PDB entry 8E9X | electron microscopy, 2.70 A resolution | chains B and C of the 5 polymer chains in the assembly

== Chain B ==
Protein: miniGo
From: Homo sapiens
UniProtKB: chimeric construct of B3KP89, P09471: residues 63-112 from B3KP89 (B3KP89_HUMAN) positions 182-231 (UniProt number = residue number + 119); residues 113-225 from P09471 positions 242-354 (UniProt number = residue number + 129)
Sequence (225 residues; each row starts with the number of its first residue):
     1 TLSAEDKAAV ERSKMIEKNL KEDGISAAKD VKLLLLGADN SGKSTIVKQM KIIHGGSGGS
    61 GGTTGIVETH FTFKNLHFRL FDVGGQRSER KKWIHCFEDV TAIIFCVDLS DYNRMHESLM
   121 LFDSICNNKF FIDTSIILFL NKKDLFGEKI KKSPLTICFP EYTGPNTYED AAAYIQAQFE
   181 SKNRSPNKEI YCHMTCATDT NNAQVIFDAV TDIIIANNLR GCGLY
Disordered / not traced: 54-63
Construct notes: conflict Asp108 (Ala227 in B3KP89), Asp111 (Gly230 in B3KP89), Ala203 (Ile332 in P09471), Ile206 (Val335 in P09471)
UniProt features mapped onto this chain:
  - region: Ile137 to Asp144 (G4 motif), Thr195 to Thr200 (G5 motif)
  - binding site (GTP): Asn141, Asp144, Cys196
  - modified residue: Cys222 (ADP-ribosylcysteine)
  - lipidation: Cys222 (S-palmitoyl cysteine)

== Chain C ==
Protein: Guanine nucleotide-binding protein G(I)/G(S)/G(T) subunit beta-1
From: Homo sapiens
UniProtKB: P62873 (GBB1_HUMAN); residue numbers follow UniProt; this construct covers 2-340
Sequence (339 residues; row label = number of the first residue in the row):
     2 SELDQLRQEA EQLKNQIRDA RKACADATLS QITNNIDPVG RIQMRTRRTL RGHLAKIYAM
    62 HWGTDSRLLV SASQDGKLII WDSYTTNKVH AIPLRSSWVM TCAYAPSGNY VACGGLDNIC
   122 SIYNLKTREG NVRVSRELAG HTGYLSCCRF LDDNQIVTSS GDTTCALWDI ETGQQTTTFT
   182 GHTGDVMSLS LAPDTRLFVS GACDASAKLW DVREGMCRQT FTGHESDINA ICFFPNGNAF
   242 ATGSDDATCR LFDLRADQEL MTYSHDNIIC GITSVSFSKS GRLLLAGYDD FNCNVWDALK
   302 ADRAGVLAGH DNRVSCLGVT DDGMAVATGS WDSFLKIWN
Disordered / not traced: 2
UniProt features mapped onto this chain:
  - modified residue: Ser2 (N-acetylserine), His266 (Phosphohistidine)
  - natural variant: Leu30 (L30F: In MRD42; uncertain significance), Arg52 (R52G: In MRD42), Gly64 (G64V: In MRD42), Asp76 (D76E: In MRD42; D76G: In MRD42), Gly77 (G77S: In MRD42), Lys78 (K78R: In MRD42), Ile80 (I80N: In MRD42; I80T: In MRD42), His91 (H91R: In MRD42; uncertain significance), Ala92 (A92T: In MRD42), Pro94 (P94S: In MRD42), Leu95 (L95P: In MRD42), Arg96 (R96L: In MRD42), 5 further natural variant entries in UniProt

== Interface between chain B and chain C ==
Residue-residue contacts - 46 pairs, chain B then chain C:
  Arg12(B) - Val90(C)  hydrogen bond (side chain-backbone)
  Arg12(B) - His91(C)
  Ser13(B) - Asn88(C)  hydrogen bond
  Ser13(B) - Lys89(C)  hydrogen bond (side chain-backbone)
  Ile16(B) - Lys89(C)
  Ile16(B) - Val90(C)
  Ile16(B) - Ala92(C)  hydrophobic
  Glu17(B) - Lys89(C)  salt bridge
  Leu20(B) - Gly53(C)
  Leu20(B) - Leu55(C)
  Leu20(B) - Lys78(C)
  Leu20(B) - Ile80(C)  hydrophobic
  Leu20(B) - Lys89(C)
  Asp23(B) - Lys78(C)  salt bridge
  Gly24(B) - Leu55(C)
  Thr64(B) - Asn119(C)
  Gly65(B) - Leu117(C)
  Gly65(B) - Asn119(C)
  Ile66(B) - Trp99(C)
  Ile66(B) - Leu117(C)
  Arg79(B) - Ser98(C)
  Phe81(B) - Trp99(C)  hydrophobic
  Gln86(B) - Leu117(C)  hydrogen bond (side chain-backbone)
  Gln86(B) - Asn119(C)  hydrogen bond
  Gln86(B) - Tyr145(C)  hydrogen bond (side chain-backbone)
  Ser88(B) - Tyr145(C)
  Ser88(B) - Gly162(C)
  Ser88(B) - Asp186(C)  hydrogen bond
  Glu89(B) - Asp186(C)  hydrogen bond (backbone-side chain)
  Lys92(B) - Tyr145(C)
  Lys92(B) - Met188(C)
  Lys92(B) - Cys204(C)
  Lys92(B) - Asp228(C)  salt bridge
  Lys92(B) - Asn230(C)  hydrogen bond
  Lys92(B) - Asp246(C)  salt bridge
  Trp93(B) - Leu117(C)  hydrophobic
  Trp93(B) - Tyr145(C)
  His95(B) - Lys57(C)  hydrogen bond (backbone-side chain)
  His95(B) - Tyr59(C)  hydrogen bond
  His95(B) - Trp332(C)
  Cys96(B) - Tyr59(C)
  Cys96(B) - Gln75(C)
  Cys96(B) - Trp99(C)
  Phe97(B) - Trp99(C)  hydrophobic
  Glu98(B) - Lys57(C)  salt bridge
  Glu98(B) - Trp332(C)
Also at the interface, not in a pair above, chain B (26 interface residues in all): Ala9, Val10, Asp99, Lys129, Phe130
Also at the interface, not in a pair above, chain C (28 interface residues in all): Met101, Gly144, Arg314

== Summary ==
Chain B and chain C form an interface of 26 and 28 residues respectively, with 11 hydrogen bonds and 5 salt
bridges. Among the polar pairs are Glu17(B)-Lys89(C), Asp23(B)-Lys78(C) and Lys92(B)-Asp228(C). From UniProt:
3 GTP-binding residues on chain B.
Chain B is miniGo and chain C is Guanine nucleotide-binding protein G(I)/G(S)/G(T) subunit beta-1, both from
Homo sapiens; the structure, CryoEM structure of miniGo-coupled hM4Di in complex with DCZ, was determined by
electron microscopy, deposited together with 8E9W, 8E9Y, 8E9Z and 8EA0.
